Entry 1M3D (X-ray diffraction, 2.00 A resolution); this record covers chains D and F of the 6 polymer chains in the assembly.

# Chain D
Protein: Type IV Collagen Noncollagenous Domain- Alpha1
From: Bos taurus
Notes: fragment: NC1 domain (Residues 1-229)
UniProtKB: Q7SIB2 (Q7SIB2_BOVIN); residue numbers follow UniProt; this construct covers 1-229
Chain sequence (229 residues; numbered 1 to 229; the number before each row is that of its first residue):
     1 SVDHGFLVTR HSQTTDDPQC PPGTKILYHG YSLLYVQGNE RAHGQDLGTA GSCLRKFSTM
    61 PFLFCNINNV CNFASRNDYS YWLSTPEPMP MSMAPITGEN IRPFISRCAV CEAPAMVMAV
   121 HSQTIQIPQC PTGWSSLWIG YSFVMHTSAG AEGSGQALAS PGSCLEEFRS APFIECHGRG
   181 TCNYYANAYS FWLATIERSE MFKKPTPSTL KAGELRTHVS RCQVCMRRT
Unresolved in the structure: 1-3, 229
Disulfides: C20-C111, C53-C108, C65-C71, C130-C225, C164-C222, C176-C182
Curated features (UniProtKB/Swiss-Prot):
  - modified residue: P207 (3-hydroxyproline)

# Chain F
Protein: Type IV Collagen Noncollagenous Domain- Alpha2
From: Bos taurus
Notes: fragment: NC1 domain (Residues 1-227)
UniProtKB: Q7SIB3 (Q7SIB3_BOVIN); residue numbers follow UniProt; this construct covers 1-227
Chain sequence (227 residues; each row starts with the number of its first residue):
     1 ISIGYLLVKH SQTDQEPMCP VGMNKLWSGY SLLYFEGQEK AHNQDLGLAG SCLARFSTMP
    61 FLYCNPGDVC YYASRNDKSY WLSTTAPLPM MPVAEEDIRP YISRCSVCEA PAVAIAVHSQ
   121 DVSIPHCPAG WRSLWIGYSF LMHTAAGDEG GGQSLVSPGS CLEDFRATPF IECNGARGTC
   181 HYYANKYSFW LTTIPEQSFQ GTPSADTLKA GLIRTHISRC QVCMKNL
Unresolved in the structure: 1-3, 227
Disulfides: C19-C108, C52-C105, C64-C70, C127-C223, C161-C220, C173-C180
Ion coordination: lutetium (III) ion near D148 (its only coordinating residue here)

# How chain D and chain F interact
Contacting residue pairs - 106 pairs, chain D then chain F:
  H4(D) with Y5(F)
  F6(D) with Y5(F)
  M116(D) with G4(F); Y5(F), hydrophobic
  M118(D) with L6(F), hydrophobic; W27(F), hydrophobic
  Q123(D) with L53(F); A54(F); R55(F)
  T124(D) with R55(F)
  W134(D) with G4(F); E109(F), hydrogen bond
  V144(D) with F35(F), hydrophobic; H42(F), hydrogen bond (backbone-side chain)
  M145(D) with F35(F), hydrophobic; G37(F); H42(F)
  A151(D) with Q38(F); K40(F)
  E152(D) with K40(F), salt bridge
  G153(D) with K40(F)
  G155(D) with H42(F)
  Q156(D) with H42(F), hydrogen bond (backbone-side chain); Q44(F), hydrogen bond (backbone-side chain)
  A157(D) with Q44(F)
  L158(D) with L32(F), hydrophobic; Q44(F), hydrogen bond (backbone-side chain); G50(F)
  A159(D) with A49(F), hydrophobic; G50(F)
  F168(D) with C64(F), hydrophobic
  S170(D) with N65(F); P66(F); D68(F), hydrogen bond
  A171(D) with P66(F), hydrophobic
  Y185(D) with P66(F)
  A186(D) with N65(F); P66(F)
  A188(D) with C64(F); N65(F); P66(F)
  Y189(D) with Q38(F); Y63(F), hydrophobic; C64(F); N65(F); R75(F), hydrogen bond
  S190(D) with Y63(F); C64(F), hydrogen bond (backbone-backbone)
  F191(D) with G37(F); F61(F), hydrophobic; L62(F); Y63(F), hydrophobic; D77(F)
  W192(D) with F61(F); L62(F), hydrogen bond (backbone-backbone); C64(F)
  L193(D) with F35(F), hydrophobic; P60(F)
  A194(D) with P60(F), hydrogen bond (backbone-backbone); F61(F); Y72(F), hydrophobic
  I196(D) with R55(F), hydrogen bond (backbone-side chain); F56(F); S57(F); P60(F), hydrophobic; Y72(F)
  R198(D) with R55(F)
  M201(D) with Y30(F); R55(F); F56(F); S57(F)
  F202(D) with Y30(F), hydrophobic; F56(F), hydrophobic; E95(F); E96(F), hydrogen bond (backbone-backbone); R99(F); I102(F), hydrophobic
  K203(D) with E95(F)
  K204(D) with E95(F), hydrogen bond (backbone-side chain); A176(F); R177(F)
  P205(D) with T58(F); M59(F), hydrophobic; Y72(F); A73(F), hydrophobic; G175(F); G178(F)
  T206(D) with Y72(F)
  P207(D) with Y72(F); A73(F); S74(F)
  S208(D) with C70(F); Y71(F); Y72(F), hydrogen bond (backbone-backbone); S74(F), hydrogen bond (backbone-side chain)
  T209(D) with C70(F); Y71(F)
  L210(D) with V69(F); C70(F), hydrogen bond (backbone-backbone)
  K211(D) with D68(F)
  A212(D) with D68(F), hydrogen bond (backbone-backbone)
  L215(D) with D68(F); C70(F), hydrophobic
  H218(D) with L62(F)
  R227(D) with G4(F); E109(F), salt bridge
Interface residues without a listed pair, chain D (53 interface residues in all): V120, S122, P131, T147, S154, E197, V219
Interface residues without a listed pair, chain F (49 interface residues in all): L26, E36, I98

# Overview
53 residues of chain D face 49 of chain F across their interface; the contacts include 17 hydrogen bonds and 2
salt bridges. Polar contacts include E152(D)-K40(F), R227(D)-E109(F) and W134(D)-E109(F).
Here chain D is Type IV Collagen Noncollagenous Domain- Alpha1 and chain F is Type IV Collagen Noncollagenous
Domain- Alpha2, both from Bos taurus. Entry 1M3D (Structure of Type IV Collagen NC1 Domains) was determined by
X-ray diffraction.
